5ZVS - chains A and 4 of the 12 polymer chains in the assembly; structure by electron microscopy, 3.80 A resolution.

[Chain A]
Name: VP3
Organism: Grass carp reovirus
Reference sequence: Q9E3V8 (Q9E3V8_9REOV); residue numbers follow UniProt; this construct covers 1-1214
Amino-acid sequence (1214 residues; row label = number of the first residue in the row):
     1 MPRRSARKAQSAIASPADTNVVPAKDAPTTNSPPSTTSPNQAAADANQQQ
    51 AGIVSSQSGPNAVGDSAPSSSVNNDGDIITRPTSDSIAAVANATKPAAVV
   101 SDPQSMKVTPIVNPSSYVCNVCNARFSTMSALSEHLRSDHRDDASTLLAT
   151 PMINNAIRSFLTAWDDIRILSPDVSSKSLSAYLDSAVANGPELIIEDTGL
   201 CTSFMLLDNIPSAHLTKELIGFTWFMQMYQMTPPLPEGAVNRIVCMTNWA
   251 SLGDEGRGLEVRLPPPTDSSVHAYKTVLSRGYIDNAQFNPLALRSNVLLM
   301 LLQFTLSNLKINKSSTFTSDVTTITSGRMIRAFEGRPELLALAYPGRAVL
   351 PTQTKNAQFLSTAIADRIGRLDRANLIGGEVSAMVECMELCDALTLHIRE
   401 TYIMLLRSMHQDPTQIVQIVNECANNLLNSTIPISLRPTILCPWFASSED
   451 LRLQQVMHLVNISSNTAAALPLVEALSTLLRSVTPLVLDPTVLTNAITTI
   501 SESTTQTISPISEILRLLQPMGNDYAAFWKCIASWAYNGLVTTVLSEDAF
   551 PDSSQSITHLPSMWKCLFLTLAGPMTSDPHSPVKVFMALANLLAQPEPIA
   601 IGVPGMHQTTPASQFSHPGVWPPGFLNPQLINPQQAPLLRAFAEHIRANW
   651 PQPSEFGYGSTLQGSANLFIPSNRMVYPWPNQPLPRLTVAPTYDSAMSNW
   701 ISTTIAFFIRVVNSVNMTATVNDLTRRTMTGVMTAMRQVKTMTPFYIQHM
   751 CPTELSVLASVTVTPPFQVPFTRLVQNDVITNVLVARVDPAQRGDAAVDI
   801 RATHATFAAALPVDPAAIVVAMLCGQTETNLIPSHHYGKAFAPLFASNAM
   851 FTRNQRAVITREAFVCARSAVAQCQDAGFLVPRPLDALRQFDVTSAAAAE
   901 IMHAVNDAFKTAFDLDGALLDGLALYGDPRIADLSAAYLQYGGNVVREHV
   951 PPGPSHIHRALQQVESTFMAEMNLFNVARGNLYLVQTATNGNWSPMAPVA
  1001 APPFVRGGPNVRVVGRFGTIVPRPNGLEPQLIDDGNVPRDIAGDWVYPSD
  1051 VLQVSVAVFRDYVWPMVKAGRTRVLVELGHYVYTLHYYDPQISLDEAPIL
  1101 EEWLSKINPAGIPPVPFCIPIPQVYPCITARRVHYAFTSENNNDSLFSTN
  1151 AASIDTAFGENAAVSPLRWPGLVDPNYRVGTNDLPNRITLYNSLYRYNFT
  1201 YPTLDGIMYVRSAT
Not modelled in the structure: 1-148, 334-336, 1212-1214

[Chain 4]
Name: Putative core protein NTPase/VP5
Organism: Grass carp reovirus
Reference sequence: Q8JU68 (Q8JU68_9REOV); residue numbers follow UniProt; this construct covers 1-728
Amino-acid sequence (728 residues; numbered 1 to 728; the number before each row is that of its first residue):
     1 MITIVVIPTAHFSWTDTNFLNSVDYRLTSQPKIRDRFAVYAPGWLRRQLD
    51 EFSASLTASELLQALQTIPIPVKARCLLLPKPKRFAQWLLDVPSANIWHI
   101 PVTTLRATVASKHPSSDVYNYIPDHVPPNAEFDTVTRRVAAGRDIYVRST
   151 KVIGAPLCLAAPAKYYAGYLSTHQLDGIYPENWAPDNFHKREFCLTILPS
   201 LLGPRTFLLDVDADRDASYPLSVLWPQLRALALKSRLLLPPVALLRRVVD
   251 PGLKPTWSADSDAAFRALRLSRPSSASKPVGFDFSALPVVDIICLLESEP
   301 DDHGRIAPGTRLTIHSVPTDLLTSLSIQEGVRYPLRQESGMFVHWVLLAL
   351 LMSDDVTISGTRRSVKLETAHASARPFVHITVERCASARIIDVRGSPAMY
   401 ANAVCLTLPKGSYKSTIIDTLPAMFSDLPILEQAAVIDSDALGDSLRPSF
   451 ETQFLERLENLDPNLLDRAVASILSPTSDTSDDAVTTVLDAFNALYREIM
   501 TPAQRARLPLLTQQGRVLAFAHSDYELLSANIPIQVVRGSIPIDHVVNLL
   551 ARRNRVGGTALQVLLDYCYRTQASPLAPTPAGRLYKQLFGPWLMVPRLSE
   601 PLIKLRLVASAPAKVLRAAGWTIDGDPPLEVSCLCAYVTDRAAATALIER
   651 RLDSRALVTVGGDQLMFVEYAPPLPLVSIPRTFLLPVTYVVHWVPPQRVL
   701 LNGGNVSFTSGLEWTFDDDPQVVTSTGV
Not modelled in the structure: 1, 84-190, 271-281, 338-341, 445-453, 716-728

[Interface between chain A and chain 4]
Residue-residue contacts (80; chain A residue first):
  Met-152(A) with Val-470(4), hydrophobic
  Ile-153(A) with Val-470(4); Ile-473(4), hydrophobic; Ala-560(4), hydrophobic
  Ala-156(A) with Leu-474(4), hydrophobic
  Ile-157(A) with Leu-550(4), hydrophobic; Thr-559(4)
  Phe-160(A) with Thr-477(4); Val-546(4), hydrophobic; Val-547(4), hydrophobic; Leu-550(4), hydrophobic
  Leu-161(A) with His-371(4); Ala-372(4); Val-547(4), hydrophobic; Leu-550(4), hydrophobic
  Trp-164(A) with Lys-366(4); Glu-368(4); Asp-544(4), hydrogen bond
  Asp-165(A) with Ser-373(4), hydrogen bond
  Ile-167(A) with Val-365(4); Lys-366(4)
  Arg-168(A) with Ile-358(4); Val-365(4); Lys-366(4), hydrogen bond (side chain-backbone); Leu-367(4); Glu-368(4); Phe-377(4)
  Ser-171(A) with Arg-363(4), hydrogen bond (backbone-side chain)
  Asp-173(A) with Arg-363(4), salt bridge
  Asn-189(A) with Pro-226(4); Ala-230(4)
  Ile-194(A) with Leu-233(4); Lys-234(4); Ser-235(4)
  Glu-196(A) with Arg-236(4), salt bridge
  Thr-198(A) with Thr-256(4)
  Leu-207(A) with Arg-305(4)
  Asp-208(A) with Arg-305(4), hydrogen bond (backbone-side chain)
  Asn-209(A) with Arg-305(4), hydrogen bond
  Ile-210(A) with His-303(4)
  Leu-252(A) with Lys-254(4); Pro-255(4); Thr-256(4)
  Gly-253(A) with Leu-253(4); Lys-254(4)
  Asp-254(A) with Arg-236(4), salt bridge; Asp-250(4); Gly-252(4)
  Glu-255(A) with Arg-236(4), salt bridge; Pro-251(4); Gly-252(4); Leu-253(4)
  Arg-257(A) with Thr-361(4)
  Gly-258(A) with Thr-361(4)
  Pro-264(A) with Pro-308(4)
  Pro-265(A) with Arg-305(4)
  Thr-267(A) with Asp-302(4)
  Asp-268(A) with Asp-302(4); Ala-307(4)
  Asn-285(A) with Ser-373(4); Ala-374(4)
  Ser-315(A) with Thr-256(4), hydrogen bond
  Phe-333(A) with Thr-256(4)
  Pro-337(A) with Thr-256(4); Ala-259(4), hydrophobic
  Ser-847(A) with Leu-231(4)
  Asn-848(A) with Lys-234(4)
  Phe-851(A) with Lys-234(4), hydrogen bond (backbone-side chain)
  Thr-852(A) with Lys-234(4)
  Gln-855(A) with Lys-234(4), hydrogen bond
  Lys-910(A) with Arg-362(4)
  Thr-911(A) with Thr-361(4)
  Asp-914(A) with Arg-362(4), hydrogen bond (backbone-side chain)
  Leu-915(A) with Arg-362(4)
  Asp-916(A) with Arg-362(4)
  Tyr-1201(A) with Ser-235(4); Arg-236(4)
  Thr-1203(A) with Leu-202(4); Ser-235(4)
  Asp-1205(A) with Leu-201(4)
Other interface residues (no listed pair), chain A (61 interface residues in all): Ala-149, Asp-166, Ile-169, Leu-170, Glu-192, Pro-211, Ser-251, Leu-259, Arg-262, Ser-269, Lys-313, Ala-332, Trp-444, Pro-1202
Other interface residues (no listed pair), chain 4 (50 interface residues in all): Arg-229, Trp-257, Asp-301, Leu-312, Arg-375

[Overview]
Chain A and chain 4 form an interface of 61 and 50 residues respectively, with 10 hydrogen bonds and 4 salt
bridges. Polar contacts include Asp-173(A)/Arg-363(4), Glu-196(A)/Arg-236(4) and Asp-254(A)/Arg-236(4).
Chain A is VP3 and chain 4 is Putative core protein NTPase/VP5, both from Grass carp reovirus; the structure,
Structure of RNA polymerase complex and genome within a dsRNA virus provides insights into the mechanisms ...,
was determined by electron microscopy (same publication as 5ZVT).
